PDB entry 3UXP | X-ray diffraction, 2.72 A resolution | chains A and P of the 3 polymer chains in the assembly

Chain A:
Molecule: DNA polymerase beta
Source organism: Rattus norvegicus
Notes: EC 2.7.7.7, 4.2.99.-
Reference sequence: P06766 (DPOLB_RAT); residues 1-335 here = UniProt positions 1-335
Sequence (335 residues; numbered 1 to 335; the number before each row is that of its first residue):
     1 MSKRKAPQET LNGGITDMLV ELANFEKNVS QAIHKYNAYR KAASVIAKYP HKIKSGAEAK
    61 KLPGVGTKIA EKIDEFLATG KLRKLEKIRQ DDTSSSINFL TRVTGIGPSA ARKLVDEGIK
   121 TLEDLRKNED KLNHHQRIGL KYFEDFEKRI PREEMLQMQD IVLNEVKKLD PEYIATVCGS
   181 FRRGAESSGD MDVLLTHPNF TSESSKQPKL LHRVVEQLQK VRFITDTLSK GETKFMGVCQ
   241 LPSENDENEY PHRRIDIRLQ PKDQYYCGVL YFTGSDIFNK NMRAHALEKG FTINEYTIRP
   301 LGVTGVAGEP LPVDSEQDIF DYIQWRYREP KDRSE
Disordered / not traced: 1-8, 335
Sequence notes: engineered mutation Gln260 (Ile in P06766)
Metal / ion sites: Na+ site 1: Thr101, Val103, Ile106 (shared with DA6(P) of chain P); Na+ site 2: Asp190, Asp192 (together with 2',3'-dideoxy-thymidine-5'-triphosphate)
Ligand contacts: 2',3'-dideoxy-thymidine-5'-triphosphate (D3T): Arg149, Gly179, Ser180, Arg183, Ser187, Ser188, Gly189, Asp190, Asp192, Tyr271, Phe272, Gly274, Ser275, Asp276, Asn279
Swiss-Prot annotation at these positions:
  - region: Arg183 to Asp192 (DNA-binding)
  - active site: Lys72 (Nucleophile)
  - binding site (K(+)): Lys60, Leu62, Val65, Thr101, Val103, Ile106
  - binding site (Na(+)): Lys60, Leu62, Val65, Thr101, Val103, Ile106
  - binding site (a 2'-deoxyribonucleoside 5'-triphosphate): Arg149, Ser180, Arg183, Gly189, Asp190
  - binding site (Mg(2+)): Asp190, Asp192, Asp256
  - modified residue: Lys72 (N6-acetyllysine), Arg83 (Omega-N-methylarginine), Arg152 (Omega-N-methylarginine)
  - cross-link (Glycyl lysine isopeptide (Lys-Gly)): Lys41 (interchain with G-Cter in ubiquitin), Lys61 (interchain with G-Cter in ubiquitin), Lys81 (interchain with G-Cter in ubiquitin)
  - mutagenesis: Asp190 (D190E/S: Loss of activity), Met191 (M191I: No loss of activity; M191T: 50% loss of activity), Asp192 (D192E/S: Loss of activity), Asp246 (D246V: Misincorporates T nucleotide opposite G/C template)
From the paper describing this entry:
  - contacts within the chain: Arg258-Gln260, Arg258-Tyr296, Arg258-Glu295 (hydrogen bond), Gln260-Glu295 (hydrogen bond)
  - conformationally variable residues (helix shift, loop rearrangement, side-chain flip): Asp192, Arg258, Phe272, Ser275 to Gly290, Arg299 to Pro310
  - Na+ coordination: Asp192
  - binding site for 2',3'-dideoxy-thymidine-5'-triphosphate: Asn279
  - mutagenesis - I260Q: unchanged catalytic activity
  - mutagenesis - I260Q (Kd = 49 +/- 3 uM): increased binding to T:dGTP mismatch (citing earlier work)
  - catalytic residues: Asp190, Asp192, Asp256 (citing earlier work)

Chain P:
Molecule: 7-nt DNA strand
Sequence (7 nucleotides; numbered 1 to 7; the number before each row is that of its first residue):
     1 ATGTGAG
Metal / ion sites: Na+: DA6 (shared with Thr101(A), Val103(A), Ile106(A) of chain A)

How chain A and chain P interact:
Residue-residue contacts (14; chain A residue first):
  Val103(A) with DA6(P), phosphate contact
  Thr104(A) with DA6(P), sugar contact
  Gly105(A) with DG5(P), sugar contact; DA6(P), hydrogen bond to the phosphate
  Ile106(A) with DA6(P), phosphate contact
  Gly107(A) with DG5(P), hydrogen bond to the phosphate
  Pro108(A) with DG5(P), phosphate contact
  Ser109(A) with DT4(P), hydrogen bond to the phosphate; DG5(P), hydrogen bond to the phosphate
  Ala110(A) with DG5(P), hydrogen bond to the phosphate
  Asp190(A) with DG7(P), phosphate contact
  Lys234(A) with DG7(P), sugar contact
  Arg254(A) with DG7(P), salt bridge to the phosphate
  Tyr271(A) with DG7(P), sugar contact
Interface residues without a listed pair, chain A (17 interface residues in all): Thr101, His135, Asp192, Asp256, Arg258

Summary:
17 residues of chain A and 4 residues of chain P are in contact, with 5 hydrogen bonds and 1 salt bridge.
Polar pairs include Gly105(A)-DA6(P), Gly107(A)-DG5(P) and Ser109(A)-DT4(P). Bound to chain A:
2',3'-dideoxy-thymidine-5'-triphosphate. The paper reports catalytic residues Asp190(A), Asp192(A) and
Asp256(A); I260Q of chain A increases binding to T:dGTP mismatch.
Chain A is DNA polymerase beta (Rattus norvegicus) and chain P is a 7-nt DNA strand; the structure, Co-crystal
Structure of Rat DNA polymerase beta Mutator I260Q: Enzyme-DNA-ddTTP, was determined by X-ray diffraction
together with 3UXN and 3UXO from the same study.
